PDB entry 8UEN | X-ray diffraction, 2.30 A resolution | chains A and B

[Chain A (and B)]
Molecule: Corynebacterial protease CP40
From: Corynebacterium ulcerans
Notes: chain B of this document is another copy of the same molecule, construct and numbering; everything in this record applies to it too
UniProtKB: A0A830QWM5 (A0A830QWM5_CORUL); residues 32-412 here = UniProt positions 32-412
Chain sequence (415 residues; numbered -2 to 412; the number before each row is that of its first residue; numbers below 1 keep their minus sign (Met-2 is residue -2)):
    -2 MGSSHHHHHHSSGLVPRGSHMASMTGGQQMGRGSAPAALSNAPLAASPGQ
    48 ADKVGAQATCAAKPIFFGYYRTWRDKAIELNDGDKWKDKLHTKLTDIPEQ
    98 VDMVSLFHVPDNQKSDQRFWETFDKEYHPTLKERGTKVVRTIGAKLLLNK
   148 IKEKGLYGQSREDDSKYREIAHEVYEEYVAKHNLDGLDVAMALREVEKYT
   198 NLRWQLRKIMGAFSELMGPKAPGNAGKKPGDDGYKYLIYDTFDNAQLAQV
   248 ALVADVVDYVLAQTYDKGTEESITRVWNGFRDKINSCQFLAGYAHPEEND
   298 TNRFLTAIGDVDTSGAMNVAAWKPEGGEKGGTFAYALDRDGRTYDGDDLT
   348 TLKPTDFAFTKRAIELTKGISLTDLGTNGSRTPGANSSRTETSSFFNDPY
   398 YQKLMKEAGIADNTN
Unresolved in the structure: -2 to 35, 370-412 (chain B: -2 to 35, 85, 372-412)
Construct notes: expression tag (-2 to 31); engineered mutation Ala187 (Asp in A0A830QWM5), Ala189 (Glu in A0A830QWM5)
Disulfides: Cys57-Cys284

[Interface between chain A and chain B]
Residue-residue contacts - 15 pairs, chain A then chain B:
  Lys82(A) - Gln47(B)
  Lys82(A) - Ala48(B)  hydrogen bond (side chain-backbone)
  Lys82(A) - Asp49(B)  hydrogen bond (side chain-backbone)
  Trp83(A) - Gln47(B)
  Asn296(A) - Pro45(B)
  Asn296(A) - Gln47(B)  hydrogen bond
  Thr298(A) - Ala42(B)
  Thr298(A) - Ala43(B)  hydrogen bond (backbone-backbone)
  Thr298(A) - Pro45(B)
  Arg300(A) - Ala43(B)
  Arg300(A) - Ser44(B)  hydrogen bond (side chain-backbone)
  Leu346(A) - Ser44(B)
  Leu346(A) - Pro45(B)
  Leu346(A) - Gly46(B)
  Thr347(A) - Gln47(B)
Other interface residues (no listed pair), chain A (8 interface residues in all): Asp297
Other interface residues (no listed pair), chain B (10 interface residues in all): Lys50, Val51

[Summary]
8 residues of chain A and 10 residues of chain B are in contact, with 5 hydrogen bonds. Polar contacts include
Lys82(A)-Ala48(B), Lys82(A)-Asp49(B) and Asn296(A)-Gln47(B).
Chain A and chain B are both Corynebacterial protease CP40 (Corynebacterium ulcerans); the structure, Crystal
structure of Corynebacterium ulcerans endo-beta-N-acetylglucosaminidase catalytically inactive CU43
D187A-E189A at 2.3 A (P 21 21 ..., was determined by X-ray diffraction together with 8URA from the same study.
